Entry 2ZHN (X-ray diffraction, 1.30 A resolution); this record covers chain A.

Chain A:
Name: Galectin-9
Source organism: Homo sapiens
Notes: fragment: N-TERMINAL DOMAIN (residues 1-148)
Reference sequence: O00182 (LEG9_HUMAN); residue numbers follow UniProt; this construct covers 1-148
Amino-acid sequence (148 residues; each row starts with the number of its first residue):
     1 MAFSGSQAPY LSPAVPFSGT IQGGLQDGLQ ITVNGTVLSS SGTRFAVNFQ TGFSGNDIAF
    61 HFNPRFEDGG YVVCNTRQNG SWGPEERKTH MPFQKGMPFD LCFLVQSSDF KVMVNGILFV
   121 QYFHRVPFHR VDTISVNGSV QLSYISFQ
Unresolved in the structure: 1-2, 148
UniProt features mapped onto this chain:
  - binding site (a beta-D-galactoside): N48, H61, R65, N75, W82 to K88

Overview:
Curated annotation (UniProt) lists 11 beta-D-galactoside-binding residues.
Chain A is Galectin-9 (Homo sapiens); the structure, Crystal structure of human galectin-9 N-terminal CRD in
complex with N-acetyllactosamine trimer (crystal 2), was determined by X-ray diffraction, deposited together
with 2ZHK, 2ZHL and 2ZHM.
